Entry 1YVX (X-ray diffraction, 2.00 A resolution); this record covers chain A.

== Chain A ==
Name: RNA dependent RNA polymerase
Organism: Hepatitis C virus
UniProt: P26660 (POLG_HCVJ6); residues 1-570 here correspond to UniProt positions 2443-3012 (UniProt number = residue number + 2442)
Chain sequence (570 residues; each row starts with the number of its first residue):
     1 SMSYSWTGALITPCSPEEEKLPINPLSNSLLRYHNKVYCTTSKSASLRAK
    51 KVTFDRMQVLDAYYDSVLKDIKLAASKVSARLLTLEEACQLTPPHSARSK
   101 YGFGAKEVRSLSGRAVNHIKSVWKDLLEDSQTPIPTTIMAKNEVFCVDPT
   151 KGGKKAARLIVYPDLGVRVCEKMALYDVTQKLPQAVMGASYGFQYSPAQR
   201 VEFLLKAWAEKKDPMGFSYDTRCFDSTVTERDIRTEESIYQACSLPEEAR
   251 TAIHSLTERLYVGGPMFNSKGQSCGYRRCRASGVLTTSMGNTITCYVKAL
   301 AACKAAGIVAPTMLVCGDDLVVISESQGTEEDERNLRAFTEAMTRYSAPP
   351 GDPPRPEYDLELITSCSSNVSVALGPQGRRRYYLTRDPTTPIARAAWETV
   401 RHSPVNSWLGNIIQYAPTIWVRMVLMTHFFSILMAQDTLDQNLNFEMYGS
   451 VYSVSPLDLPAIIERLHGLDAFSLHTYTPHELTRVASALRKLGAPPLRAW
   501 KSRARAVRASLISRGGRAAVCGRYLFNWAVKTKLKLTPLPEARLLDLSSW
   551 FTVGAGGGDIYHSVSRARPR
Not modelled in the structure: 549-570
Disulfides: C316-C366
Small-molecule neighbours: IPC (3-[isopropyl(4-methylbenzoyl)amino]-5-phenylthiophene-2-carboxylic acid): I419, R422, M423, L474, H475, T476, Y477, L482, L497, R498, K501, W528, K533
Swiss-Prot annotation at these positions:
  - binding site (Mg(2+)): D220, D318, D319
From the paper describing this entry:
  - conformationally variable residues: N24 to L31
  - binding site for IPC: I419, R422, M423, L474, H475, T476, Y477, L482, L497, R498, K501, W528
  - catalytic residues: D220, D318 (citing earlier work)

== Summary ==
Ligands of chain A: compound IPC. Curated annotation (UniProt) lists 3 Mg2+-binding residues. The paper
reports catalytic residues D220 and D318; a binding site for IPC at I419, R422 and M423 among others.
Chain A is RNA dependent RNA polymerase (Hepatitis C virus); the structure, Hepatitis C Virus RNA Polymerase
Genotype 2a In Complex With Non- Nucleoside Analogue Inhibitor, was determined by X-ray diffraction, deposited
together with 1YUY, 1YV2 and 1YVZ.
